PDB entry 5ZBB | X-ray diffraction, 3.60 A resolution | chains A and C of the 4 polymer chains in the assembly

[Chain A]
Name: DNA damage response protein Rtt109, putative
Source organism: Neosartorya fumigata (strain ATCC MYA-4609 / Af293 / CBS 101355 / FGSC A1100)
Reference sequence: Q4WUS9 (Q4WUS9_ASPFU); residues 1-543 here = UniProt positions 1-543
Amino-acid sequence (544 residues; numbered 0 to 543; the number before each row is that of its first residue; numbering starts at 0):
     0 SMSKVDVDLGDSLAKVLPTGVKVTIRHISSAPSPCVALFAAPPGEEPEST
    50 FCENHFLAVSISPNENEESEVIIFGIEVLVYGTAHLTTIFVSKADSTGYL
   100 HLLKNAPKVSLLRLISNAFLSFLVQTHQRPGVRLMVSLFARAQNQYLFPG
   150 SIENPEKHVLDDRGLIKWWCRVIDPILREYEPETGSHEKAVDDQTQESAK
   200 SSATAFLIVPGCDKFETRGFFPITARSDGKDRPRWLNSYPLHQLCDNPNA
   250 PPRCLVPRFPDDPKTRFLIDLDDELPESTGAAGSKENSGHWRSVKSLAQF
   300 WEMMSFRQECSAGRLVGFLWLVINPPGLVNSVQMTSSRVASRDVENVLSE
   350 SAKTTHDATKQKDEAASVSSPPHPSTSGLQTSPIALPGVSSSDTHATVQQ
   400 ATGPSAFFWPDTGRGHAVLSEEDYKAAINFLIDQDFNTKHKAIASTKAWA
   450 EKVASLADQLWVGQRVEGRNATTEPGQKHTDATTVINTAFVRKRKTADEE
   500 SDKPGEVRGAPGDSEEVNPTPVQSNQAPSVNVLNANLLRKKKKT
Not modelled in the structure: 0-6, 184-198, 276-286, 328-405, 472-543
Cystine bridges: C34-C51
Modified positions: K263 (N(6)-acetyllysine; ALY)
Construct notes: expression tag (0)
What the authors report for this chain:
  - mutagenesis - R265E/R306E: abolished catalytic activity

[Chain C]
Name: Histone H3
Source organism: Saccharomyces cerevisiae (strain ATCC 204508 / S288c)
Reference sequence: P61830 (H3_YEAST); residues 0-135 here correspond to UniProt positions 1-136 (UniProt number = residue number + 1)
Amino-acid sequence (136 residues; each row starts with the number of its first residue; numbering starts at 0):
     0 MARTKQTARKSTGGKAPRKQLASKAARKSAPSTGGVKKPHRYKPGTVALR
    50 EIRRFQKSTELLIRKLPFQRLVREIAQDFKTDLRFQSSAIGALQESVEAY
   100 LVSLFEDTNLAAIHAKRVTIQKKDIKLARRLRGERS
Not modelled in the structure: 0-42, 135
Curated features (UniProtKB/Swiss-Prot):
  - modified residue: K4 (N6,N6,N6-trimethyllysine), K9 (N6-acetyllysine), S10 (Phosphoserine), K14 (N6,N6-dimethyllysine), K18 (N6-acetyllysine), K23 (N6-acetyllysine), K27 (N6,N6,N6-trimethyllysine), K36 (N6,N6,N6-trimethyllysine), K37 (N6-acetyllysine), K56 (N6-acetyllysine), K64 (N6-acetyllysine), K79 (N6,N6,N6-trimethyllysine)
What the authors report for this chain:
  - post-translational modification sites: S57 (citing earlier work)
  - mutagenesis - E94R: decreased catalytic activity

[Interface between chain A and chain C]
Residue-residue contacts (39; chain A residue first):
  V90(A) - K56(C)
  S91(A) - K56(C)  hydrogen bond (backbone-side chain)
  F138(A) - K56(C)  hydrogen bond (backbone-side chain)
  R140(A) - K56(C)  hydrogen bond (side chain-backbone)
  Q142(A) - F54(C)
  Q142(A) - Q55(C)
  N143(A) - F54(C)
  Q144(A) - I51(C)  hydrogen bond (side chain-backbone)
  Q144(A) - R52(C)  hydrogen bond (side chain-backbone)
  Q144(A) - R53(C)
  Q144(A) - F54(C)  hydrogen bond (backbone-backbone)
  Y145(A) - R53(C)
  Y145(A) - F54(C)
  Y145(A) - K56(C)
  P148(A) - R52(C)
  D260(A) - Q55(C)
  D260(A) - K56(C)  hydrogen bond (side chain-backbone)
  D260(A) - S57(C)  hydrogen bond (side chain-backbone)
  D261(A) - S57(C)  hydrogen bond (backbone-side chain)
  P262(A) - S57(C)
  R265(A) - T58(C)  hydrogen bond (side chain-backbone)
  R265(A) - E59(C)
  R265(A) - E94(C)  salt bridge
  E273(A) - S87(C)
  S292(A) - S87(C)
  R306(A) - E94(C)  salt bridge
  Q307(A) - T58(C)  hydrogen bond
  Q307(A) - L60(C)
  Q307(A) - E94(C)  hydrogen bond (backbone-side chain)
  E308(A) - K56(C)
  E308(A) - S57(C)
  E308(A) - T58(C)  hydrogen bond (side chain-backbone)
  S310(A) - A98(C)
  A311(A) - S102(C)
  I431(A) - R53(C)
  D432(A) - R52(C)  salt bridge
  D432(A) - R53(C)
  Q433(A) - R52(C)  hydrogen bond (backbone-side chain)
  D434(A) - R52(C)  salt bridge
Other interface residues (no listed pair), chain A (30 interface residues in all): G149, D269, F305, G312, R313, N436
Other interface residues (no listed pair), chain C (18 interface residues in all): E50, Q85, E97, E105

[In short]
30 residues of chain A face 18 of chain C across their interface; the contacts include 14 hydrogen bonds and 4
salt bridges. Polar pairs include R265(A)-E94(C), R306(A)-E94(C) and D432(A)-R52(C). The paper reports that
R265E/R306E of chain A abolish catalytic activity; a modification site at S57(C).
Chain A is DNA damage response protein Rtt109, putative (Neosartorya fumigata (strain ATCC MYA-4609 / Af293 /
CBS 101355 / FGSC A1100)) and chain C is Histone H3 (Saccharomyces cerevisiae (strain ATCC 204508 / S288c));
the structure, Crystal structure of Rtt109-Asf1-H3-H4 complex, was determined by X-ray diffraction, deposited
together with 5ZB9 and 5ZBA.
